Entry 3VU0 (X-ray diffraction, 1.94 A resolution); this record covers chain A.

Chain A:
Molecule: Putative uncharacterized protein
Organism: Archaeoglobus fulgidus
Notes: EC 2.4.1.119; fragment: C-terminal globular domain
UniProtKB: O30195 (O30195_ARCFU); residues 433-593 here = UniProt positions 433-593
Amino-acid sequence (162 residues; numbered 432 to 593; the number before each row is that of its first residue):
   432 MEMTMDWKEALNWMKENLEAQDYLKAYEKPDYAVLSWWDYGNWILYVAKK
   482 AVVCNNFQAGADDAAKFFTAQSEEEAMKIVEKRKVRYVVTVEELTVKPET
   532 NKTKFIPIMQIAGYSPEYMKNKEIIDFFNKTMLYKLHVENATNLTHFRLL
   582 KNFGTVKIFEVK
Not modelled in the structure: 453-461
Sequence notes: expression tag (432)
Modified / non-standard residues: Mse-432, Mse-434, Mse-436, Mse-445, Mse-508, Mse-540, Mse-550, Mse-563 (selenomethionine; parent Met)
Curated features (UniProtKB/Swiss-Prot):
  - region: Trp-468 to Asp-470 (Interacts with target acceptor peptide in protein substrate)
  - motif: Trp-468 to Gly-472 (WWDYG motif), Glu-524 to Ile-539 (DKi motif)
  - site: Lys-535 (Interacts with target acceptor peptide in protein substrate)
From the paper describing this entry:
  - conformationally variable residues: Trp-468, Asp-470, Tyr-471, Asn-473, Tyr-477, Val-478, Ala-479, Lys-480, Lys-535, Ile-537 (proposed by the authors, not directly observed)

Overview:
From the paper: conformational variability at Trp-468, Asp-470 and Tyr-471 among others.
Chain A is Putative uncharacterized protein (Archaeoglobus fulgidus); the structure, Crystal structure of the
C-terminal globular domain of oligosaccharyltransferase (AfAglB-S2, AF_0040, O30195_ARCFU) from Archaeoglobus
fulgidus, was determined by X-ray diffraction, deposited together with 3VU1.
